4OKU - chain A; structure by X-ray diffraction, 3.20 A resolution.

== Chain A ==
Molecule: Micronemal protein MIC2
Source organism: Toxoplasma gondii
Notes: fragment: proMIC2
UniProtKB: O00816 (O00816_TOXGO); residues 30-337 here = UniProt positions 30-337
Sequence (315 residues; row label = number of the first residue in the row):
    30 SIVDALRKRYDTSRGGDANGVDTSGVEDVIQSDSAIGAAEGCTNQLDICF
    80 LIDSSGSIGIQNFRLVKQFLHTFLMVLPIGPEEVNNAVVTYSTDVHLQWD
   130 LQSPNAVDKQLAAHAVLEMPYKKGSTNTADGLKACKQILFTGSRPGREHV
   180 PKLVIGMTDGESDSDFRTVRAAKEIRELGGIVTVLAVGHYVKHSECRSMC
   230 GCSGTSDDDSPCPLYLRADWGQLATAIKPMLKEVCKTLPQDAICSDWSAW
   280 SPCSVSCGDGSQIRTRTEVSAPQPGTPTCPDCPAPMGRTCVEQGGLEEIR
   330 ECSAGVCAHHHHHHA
Unresolved in the structure: 30-61, 218-241, 283-288, 332-344
Disulfide bonds: Cys71-Cys264, Cys78-Cys164, Cys273-Cys319, Cys282-Cys331, Cys308-Cys311
Covalently attached groups: alpha-D-mannopyranose (MAN) linked to Trp276
Sequence notes: engineered mutation Ala158 (Ser in O00816); expression tag (338-344)
Reported in the primary citation:
  - post-translational modification sites: Trp276
  - binding site for alpha-D-mannopyranose: Trp276

== In short ==
Alpha-D-mannopyranose is covalently linked to Trp276. From the paper: a binding site for alpha-D-mannopyranose
at Trp276; a modification site at Trp276.
Chain A is Micronemal protein MIC2 (Toxoplasma gondii); the structure, Structure of Toxoplasma gondii proMIC2,
was determined by X-ray diffraction, deposited together with 4OKR.
